Entry 1CGV (X-ray diffraction, 2.50 A resolution); this record covers chain A.

== Chain A ==
Molecule: Cyclomaltodextrin glucanotransferase
Source organism: Bacillus circulans
Notes: EC 2.4.1.19
Reference sequence: P43379 (CDGT2_BACCI); residues 1-686 here correspond to UniProt positions 28-713 (UniProt number = residue number + 27)
Amino-acid sequence (686 residues; numbered 1 to 686; the number before each row is that of its first residue):
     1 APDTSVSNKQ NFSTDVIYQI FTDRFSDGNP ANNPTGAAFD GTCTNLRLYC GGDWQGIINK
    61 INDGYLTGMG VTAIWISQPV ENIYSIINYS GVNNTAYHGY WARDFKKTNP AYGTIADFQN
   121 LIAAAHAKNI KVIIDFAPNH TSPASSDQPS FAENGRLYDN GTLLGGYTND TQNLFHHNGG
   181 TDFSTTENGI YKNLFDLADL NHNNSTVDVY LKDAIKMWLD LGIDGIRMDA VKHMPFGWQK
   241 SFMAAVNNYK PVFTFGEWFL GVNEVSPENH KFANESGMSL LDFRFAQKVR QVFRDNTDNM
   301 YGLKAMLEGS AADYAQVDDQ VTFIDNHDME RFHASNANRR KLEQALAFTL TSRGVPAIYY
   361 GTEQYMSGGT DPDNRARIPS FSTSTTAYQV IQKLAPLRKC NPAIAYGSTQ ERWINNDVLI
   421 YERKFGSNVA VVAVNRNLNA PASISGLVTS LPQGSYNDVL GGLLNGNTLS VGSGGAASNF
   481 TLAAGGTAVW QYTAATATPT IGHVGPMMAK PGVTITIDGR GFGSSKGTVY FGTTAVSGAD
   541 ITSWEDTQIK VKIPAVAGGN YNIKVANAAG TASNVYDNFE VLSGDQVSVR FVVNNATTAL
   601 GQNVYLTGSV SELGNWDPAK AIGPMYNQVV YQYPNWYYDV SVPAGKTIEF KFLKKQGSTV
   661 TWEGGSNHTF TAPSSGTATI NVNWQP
Disulfides: C43-C50
Construct notes: engineered mutation F195 (Tyr222 in P43379)
Metal / ion sites: Ca2+ site 1: D27, N29, N32, N33, G51, D53; Ca2+ site 2: N139, I190, D199, H233
Swiss-Prot annotation at these positions:
  - active site: D229 (Nucleophile), E257 (Proton donor)
  - binding site (Ca(2+)): D27, N29, N32, N33, G51, D53, N139, I190, D199, H233, A315, D577
  - binding site (substrate): Y100, W101, H140, S145 to D147, N193, L194, D196, R227, K232, H233, H327, D371, R375
  - site: D328 (Transition state stabilizer)
What the authors report for this chain:
  - mutagenesis - Y195F: decreased catalytic activity on cyclodextrin-forming and -coupling
  - mutagenesis - Y195F: decreased catalytic activity on /I-cyclodextrin
  - mutagenesis - Y195F: unchanged catalytic activity on G6
  - mutagenesis - Y195F: unchanged catalytic activity on starch

== Summary ==
D27, N29, N32, N33, G51 and D53 form the Ca2+ site 1. The Ca2+ site 2 is built by N139, I190, D199 and H233.
From UniProt: active-site residues D229 and E257, 12 Ca2+-binding residues and 15 substrate-binding residues.
From the paper: Y195F reduces catalytic activity on cyclodextrin-forming and -coupling; Y195F reduces
catalytic activity on /I-cyclodextrin.
Chain A is Cyclomaltodextrin glucanotransferase (Bacillus circulans); the structure, Site directed mutations
of the active site residue tyrosine 195 of cyclodextrin glycosyltransferase from bacillus circulans ..., was
determined by X-ray diffraction (same publication as 1CGW, 1CGX and 1CGY).
